PDB entry 6Y9V | electron microscopy, 6.90 A resolution (low resolution: residue-level contacts below are approximate; hydrogen-bond / salt-bridge calls are withheld) | chains H and N of the 13 polymer chains in the assembly

Chain H (and N):
Protein: Gag-Pol polyprotein
Source organism: Human immunodeficiency virus 1
Notes: EC 3.4.23.16, 2.7.7.49, 2.7.7.7, 3.1.26.13, 3.1.13.2, 2.7.7.-, 3.1.-.-; chain N of this document is another copy of the same molecule, construct and numbering; everything in this record applies to it too
UniProt: P0C6F2 (POL_HV1LW); residues 1-220 here correspond to UniProt positions 133-352 (UniProt number = residue number + 132)
Chain sequence (220 residues; numbered 1 to 220; the number before each row is that of its first residue):
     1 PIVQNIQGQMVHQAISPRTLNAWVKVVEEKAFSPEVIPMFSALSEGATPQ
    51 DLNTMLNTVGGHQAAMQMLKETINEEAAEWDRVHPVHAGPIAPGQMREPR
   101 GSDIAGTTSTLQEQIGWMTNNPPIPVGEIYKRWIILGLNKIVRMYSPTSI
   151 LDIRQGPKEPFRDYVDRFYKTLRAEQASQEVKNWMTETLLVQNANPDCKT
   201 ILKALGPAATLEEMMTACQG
Disulfide bonds: Cys198-Cys218
UniProt features mapped onto this chain:
  - region: Asn57 to Gln95 (Interaction with human PPIA/CYPA and NUP153)
  - site: Gly89, Pro90 (Cis/trans isomerization of proline peptide bond)

Chain H / chain N interface:
Residue-residue contacts (9; chain H residue first):
  Asn57(H) - Arg173(N)
  Val59(H) - Arg173(N)
  Gln63(H) - Tyr169(N)
  Gln63(H) - Arg173(N)
  Ala64(H) - Tyr169(N)
  Ala64(H) - Leu211(N)
  Met68(H) - Leu211(N)
  Met68(H) - Glu212(N)
  Lys140(H) - Glu212(N)
Interface residues without a listed pair, chain H (11 interface residues in all): Gly60, Gly61, Glu71, Met144, Tyr145
Interface residues without a listed pair, chain N (8 interface residues in all): Arg162, Asp166, Thr210, Met215

Overview:
Chain H and chain N form an interface of 11 and 8 residues respectively.
Both chains are Gag-Pol polyprotein (Human immunodeficiency virus 1). Entry 6Y9V (Structure of the native
full-length HIV-1 capsid protein in complex with Cyclophilin A from helical assembly ...) was determined by
electron microscopy (same publication as 6Y9W, 6Y9X, 6Y9Y, 6Y9Z and 6ZDJ).
